PDB entry 7RMI | electron microscopy, 3.20 A resolution | chains A and B of the 6 polymer chains in the assembly

[Chain A]
Protein: Guanine nucleotide-binding protein G(s) subunit alpha isoforms short, with certain residues mutated to match Guanine nucleotide-binding protein G(q) subunit
Source organism: Homo sapiens
UniProt: P63092 (GNAS2_HUMAN); the construct has insertions or renumbered stretches relative to UniProt, so the offset changes along the chain: 26-56 = UniProt 26-56; 188-195 = UniProt 57-64; 204-253 = UniProt 204-253; 264-394 = UniProt 264-394
Chain sequence (229 residues; numbered 25 to 394; 141 numbers in that range are skipped by the numbering (no residue carries them; nothing is unmodelled there); the number before each row is that of its first residue):
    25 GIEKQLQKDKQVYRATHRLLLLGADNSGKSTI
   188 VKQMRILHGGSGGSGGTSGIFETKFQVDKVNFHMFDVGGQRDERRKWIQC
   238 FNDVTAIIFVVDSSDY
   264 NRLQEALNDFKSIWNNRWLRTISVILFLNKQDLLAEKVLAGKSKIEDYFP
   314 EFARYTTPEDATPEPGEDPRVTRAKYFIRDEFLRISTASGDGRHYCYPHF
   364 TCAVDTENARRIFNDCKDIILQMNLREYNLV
Unresolved in the structure: 188-206, 304-310, 322-330
Construct notes: expression tag (25); engineered mutation Asp49 (Gly in P63092), Asn50 (Glu in P63092), Asp249 (Ala in P63092), Asp252 (Ser in P63092), Asp272 (Leu in P63092), Ala372 (Ile in P63092), Ile375 (Val in P63092), Lys380 (Arg in P63092), Leu384 (Gln in P63092), Gln385 (Arg in P63092), Asn387 (His in P63092), Glu390 (Gln in P63092), Asn392 (Glu in P63092), Val394 (Leu in P63092); linker (196-203)

[Chain B]
Protein: Guanine nucleotide-binding protein G(I)/G(S)/G(T) subunit beta-1
Source organism: Homo sapiens
UniProt: P62873 (GBB1_HUMAN); numbering as in UniProt (aligned over 2-340)
Chain sequence (370 residues; each row starts with the number of its first residue; numbers below 1 keep their minus sign (Met-29 is residue -29)):
   -29 MHHHHHHLEVLFQGPEDQVDPRLIDGKGSSGSELDQLRQEAEQLKNQIRD
    21 ARKACADATLSQITNNIDPVGRIQMRTRRTLRGHLAKIYAMHWGTDSRLL
    71 VSASQDGKLIIWDSYTTNKVHAIPLRSSWVMTCAYAPSGNYVACGGLDNI
   121 CSIYNLKTREGNVRVSRELAGHTGYLSCCRFLDDNQIVTSSGDTTCALWD
   171 IETGQQTTTFTGHTGDVMSLSLAPDTRLFVSGACDASAKLWDVREGMCRQ
   221 TFTGHESDINAICFFPNGNAFATGSDDATCRLFDLRADQELMTYSHDNII
   271 CGITSVSFSKSGRLLLAGYDDFNCNVWDALKADRAGVLAGHDNRVSCLGV
   321 TDDGMAVATGSWDSFLKIWN
Unresolved in the structure: -29 to 13, 128-132
Construct notes: initiating methionine (-29); expression tag (-28 to 1)
Swiss-Prot annotation at these positions:
  - modified residue: Ser2 (N-acetylserine), His266 (Phosphohistidine)

[How chain A and chain B interact]
Contacting residue pairs (29):
  Leu30(A) with Lys78(B); Lys89(B)
  Lys34(A) with Leu55(B)
  Tyr37(A) with Leu55(B), hydrophobic; Ala56(B)
  Phe222(A) with Trp99(B), hydrophobic
  Gly226(A) with Thr143(B)
  Gln227(A) with Leu117(B), hydrogen bond (side chain-backbone); Asn119(B), hydrogen bond; Tyr145(B)
  Arg228(A) with Gly162(B), hydrogen bond (side chain-backbone); Asp163(B); Thr164(B)
  Arg232(A) with Cys204(B), hydrogen bond (side chain-backbone); Asp228(B), salt bridge
  Lys233(A) with Tyr145(B); Met188(B); Asn230(B)
  Gln236(A) with Lys57(B); Arg314(B)
  Cys237(A) with Lys57(B), hydrogen bond (backbone-side chain); Gln75(B); Trp99(B); Leu117(B), hydrophobic
  Phe238(A) with Lys57(B); Trp99(B), hydrophobic
  Asn239(A) with Lys57(B)
  Asp240(A) with Lys57(B)
  Trp281(A) with Arg314(B)
Also at the interface, not in a pair above, chain A (21 interface residues in all): Asp33, Arg38, Arg42, Ile207, Val224, Trp234
Also at the interface, not in a pair above, chain B (26 interface residues in all): Tyr59, Asp76, Met101, Gly144, Thr184, Asp186, Asp246

[In short]
21 residues of chain A face 26 of chain B across their interface, with 5 hydrogen bonds and 1 salt bridge.
Polar contacts include Arg232(A)-Asp228(B), Gln227(A)-Leu117(B) and Gln227(A)-Asn119(B).
Here chain A is Guanine nucleotide-binding protein G(s) subunit alpha isoforms short, with certain residues
mutated to match Guanine nucleotide-binding protein G(q) subunit and chain B is Guanine nucleotide-binding
protein G(I)/G(S)/G(T) subunit beta-1, both from Homo sapiens. Entry 7RMI (SP6-11 biased agonist bound to
active human neurokinin 1 receptor in complex with miniGs/q70) was determined by electron microscopy (same
publication as 7RMG and 7RMH).
